Entry 9N6B (electron microscopy, 3.09 A resolution); this record covers chains E and I of the 8 polymer chains in the assembly.

Chain E:
Name: RNA-directed DNA polymerase
Organism: Escherichia coli
Notes: EC 2.7.7.49
Reference sequence: A0AAD2V6H6 (A0AAD2V6H6_ECOLX); numbering as in UniProt (aligned over 1-311)
Sequence (311 residues; each row starts with the number of its first residue):
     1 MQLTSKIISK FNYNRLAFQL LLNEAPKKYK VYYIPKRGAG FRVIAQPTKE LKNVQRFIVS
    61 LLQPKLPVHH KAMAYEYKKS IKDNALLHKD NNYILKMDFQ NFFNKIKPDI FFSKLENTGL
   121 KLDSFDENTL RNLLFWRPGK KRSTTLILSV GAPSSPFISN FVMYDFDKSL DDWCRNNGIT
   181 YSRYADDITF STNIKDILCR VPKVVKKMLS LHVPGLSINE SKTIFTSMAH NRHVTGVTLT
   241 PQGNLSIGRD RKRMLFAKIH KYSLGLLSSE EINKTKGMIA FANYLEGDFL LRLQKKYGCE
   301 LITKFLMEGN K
Disordered / not traced: 1, 310-311
From the paper describing this entry:
  - mutagenesis - S217R/N219R/E220R: decreased growth

Chain I:
Molecule: Retron IA ncRNA
Organism: Escherichia coli
Sequence (63 nucleotides; numbered 101 to 163; the number before each row is that of its first residue):
   101 UAGUGUAGGA ACAUUGGUUC CAGCCGGGUG AUUAGCCAGG CUUAAAUUUA UUGUCCGGUU
   161 UAG
Disordered / not traced: 101-122

Chain E / chain I interface:
Pairs across the interface - 71 pairs, chain E then chain I:
  Tyr32(E) with U154(I), base contact; C155(I), base contact
  Lys36(E) with G153(I), phosphate contact
  Arg37(E) with U152(I), phosphate contact; G153(I), hydrogen bond to the phosphate; U154(I), salt bridge to the phosphate
  Arg42(E) with G153(I), salt bridge to the phosphate
  Ile44(E) with U154(I), base contact
  Gln46(E) with C155(I), hydrogen bond to the sugar
  Arg56(E) with C156(I), phosphate contact; G157(I), salt bridge to the phosphate
  Tyr75(E) with G157(I), base contact
  Glu76(E) with G158(I), hydrogen bond to the sugar
  Tyr77(E) with G158(I), sugar contact; U159(I), phosphate contact
  Lys78(E) with U159(I), phosphate contact
  Lys79(E) with G158(I), sugar contact; U159(I), sugar contact
  Ser80(E) with U159(I), sugar contact
  Tyr93(E) with A146(I), base contact
  Gly151(E) with C156(I), hydrogen bond to the sugar
  Ala152(E) with C156(I), sugar contact
  Pro153(E) with C156(I), sugar contact
  Lys195(E) with A146(I), base contact
  Asp196(E) with A146(I), hydrogen bond to the base
  Ile224(E) with U149(I), sugar contact; A150(I), base contact
  Phe225(E) with U148(I), hydrogen bond to the sugar; U149(I), sugar contact
  Thr226(E) with U148(I), sugar contact; U149(I), base contact
  Ser227(E) with A146(I), hydrogen bond to the phosphate
  Met228(E) with A144(I), sugar contact
  Ala229(E) with G126(I), hydrogen bond to the base; G127(I), sugar contact
  His230(E) with G127(I), hydrogen bond to the sugar; U148(I), salt bridge to the phosphate
  Asn231(E) with G127(I), hydrogen bond to the sugar; G128(I), phosphate contact; U149(I), base contact
  His233(E) with U149(I), base contact
  Thr235(E) with U152(I), base contact
  Gly236(E) with U152(I), hydrogen bond to the base
  Thr238(E) with U151(I), base contact
  Thr240(E) with G128(I), hydrogen bond to the sugar
  Pro241(E) with G128(I), sugar contact
  Gln242(E) with U143(I), hydrogen bond to the sugar
  Ser246(E) with U129(I), hydrogen bond to the phosphate
  Gly248(E) with U129(I), phosphate contact
  Arg249(E) with U129(I), base contact; A131(I), base contact; U132(I), base contact
  Lys252(E) with G130(I), phosphate contact
  Arg253(E) with C136(I), base contact; C137(I), salt bridge to the phosphate; A138(I), base contact; G139(I), hydrogen bond to the base
  Met254(E) with C136(I), base contact
  Ala257(E) with G135(I), sugar contact; C136(I), base contact
  His260(E) with A134(I), sugar contact; G135(I), stacking on the base
  Leu264(E) with A134(I), base contact
  Tyr284(E) with U159(I), sugar contact; U160(I), sugar contact
  Arg292(E) with G130(I), salt bridge to the phosphate; A131(I), phosphate contact
  Lys296(E) with U132(I), salt bridge to the phosphate; U133(I), base contact; G135(I), base contact
  Tyr297(E) with G135(I), hydrogen bond to the base
Also at the interface, not in a pair above, chain E (54 interface residues in all): Ile34, Pro35, Pro156, Tyr184, Phe256, Lys258, Ala280
Also at the interface, not in a pair above, chain I (33 interface residues in all): G140, A145, U161

Overview:
54 residues of chain E and 33 residues of chain I are in contact; the contacts include 16 hydrogen bonds, 7
salt bridges and 1 aromatic stacking contact. Among the polar pairs are Asp196(E)-A146(I), Ala229(E)-G126(I)
and Gly236(E)-U152(I). The paper reports that S217R/N219R/E220R of chain E reduce growth.
Here chain E is RNA-directed DNA polymerase and chain I is Retron IA ncRNA, both from Escherichia coli. Entry
9N6B (Structure of the retron IA complex with HNH nuclease in the "up" orientation) was determined by electron
microscopy, deposited together with 9N69 and 9N6C.
